Entry 2A7X (X-ray diffraction, 1.70 A resolution); this record covers chain A.

Chain A:
Molecule: Pantoate-beta-alanine ligase
From: Mycobacterium tuberculosis
Notes: EC 6.3.2.1
UniProt: P0A5R0 (PANC_MYCTU); residues 1-300 here = UniProt positions 1-300
Amino-acid sequence (300 residues; row label = number of the first residue in the row):
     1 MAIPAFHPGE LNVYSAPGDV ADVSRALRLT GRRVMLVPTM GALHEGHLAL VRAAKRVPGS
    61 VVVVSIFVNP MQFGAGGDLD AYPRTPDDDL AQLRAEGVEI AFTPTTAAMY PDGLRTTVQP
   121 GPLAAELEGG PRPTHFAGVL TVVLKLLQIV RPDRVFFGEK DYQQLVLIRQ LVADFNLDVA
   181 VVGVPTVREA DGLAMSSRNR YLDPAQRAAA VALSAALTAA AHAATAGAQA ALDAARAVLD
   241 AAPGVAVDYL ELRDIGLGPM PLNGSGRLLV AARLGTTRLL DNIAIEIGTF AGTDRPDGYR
Unresolved in the structure: 1-2, 78-86, 289-300
Construct notes: engineered mutation Ala-2 (Thr in P0A5R0), Gly-77 (Glu in P0A5R0)
Ligand contacts: adenosine monophosphate (AMP): Pro-38, Thr-39, Met-40, Gly-41, His-44, Gly-46, His-47, Leu-50, Phe-156, Phe-157, Gly-158, Lys-160, Asp-161, Gln-164, Val-184, Pro-185, Thr-186, Val-187, Ala-194, Met-195
Reported in the primary citation:
  - binding site for adenosine monophosphate: Met-40, Gly-46, His-47, Lys-160, Asp-161
  - mutagenesis - H44A (>1000-fold), H47A (>1000-fold), K160A (1000-fold): decreased catalytic activity (citing earlier work)

In short:
Chain A binds adenosine monophosphate. From the paper: a binding site for adenosine monophosphate at Met-40,
Gly-46 and His-47 among others; H44A, H47A and K160A reduce catalytic activity.
Chain A is Pantoate-beta-alanine ligase (Mycobacterium tuberculosis); the structure, Crystal Structure of A
Pantothenate synthetase complexed with AMP, was determined by X-ray diffraction (same publication as 2A84,
2A86 and 2A88).
